Entry 5U5G (X-ray diffraction, 2.05 A resolution); this record covers chains A and B.

[Chain A (and B)]
Name: 6-phosphogluconate dehydrogenase
From: Pseudomonas syringae
Notes: chain B of this document is another copy of the same molecule, construct and numbering; everything in this record applies to it too
Reference sequence: I6R485 (I6R485_PSESX); numbering as in UniProt (aligned over 1-295)
Sequence (295 residues; each row starts with the number of its first residue):
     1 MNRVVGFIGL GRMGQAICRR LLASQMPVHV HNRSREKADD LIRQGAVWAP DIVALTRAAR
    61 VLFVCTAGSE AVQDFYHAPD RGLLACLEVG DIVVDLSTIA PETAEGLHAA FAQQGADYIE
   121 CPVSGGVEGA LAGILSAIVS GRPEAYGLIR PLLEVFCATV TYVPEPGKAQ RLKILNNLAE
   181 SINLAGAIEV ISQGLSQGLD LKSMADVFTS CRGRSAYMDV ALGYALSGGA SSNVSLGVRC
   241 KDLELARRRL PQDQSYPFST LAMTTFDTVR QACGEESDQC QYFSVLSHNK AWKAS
Unresolved in the structure: 1-2, 289-295 (chain B: 1-3, 288-295)
Ligand contacts:
  - (2-oxopropyl)phosphonic acid (7VD): Val123, Ser124, Gly125, Gly126, Lys173, Asn176, Asn177, Glu180, Tyr217, Val234, Val238, Arg239, Asp242
  - NADP (NAP; NADP nicotinamide-adenine-dinucleotide phosphate): Gly9, Leu10, Gly11, Arg12, Met13, Gly14, Asn32, Arg33, Ser34, Lys37, Cys65, Thr66, Ala67, Glu70, Ala71, Asp74, Phe75, Leu96, Ser97, Thr98, Val123, Gly126, Val127, Lys173, Asn233, Val234, Val238, Lys241, Asp242, Glu276

[Chain A / chain B interface]
Contacting residue pairs (116):
  Ser124(A) with Cys211(B); Arg212(B), hydrogen bond (side chain-backbone)
  Gly125(A) with Arg212(B)
  Gly126(A) with Arg212(B)
  Glu128(A) with Arg212(B), salt bridge
  Ser136(A) with Ser210(B), hydrogen bond (side chain-backbone); Cys211(B)
  Ile138(A) with Val207(B), hydrophobic; Cys211(B), hydrophobic
  Thr159(A) with Ser210(B)
  Thr161(A) with Asp206(B)
  Val163(A) with Ser203(B)
  Lys168(A) with Asp200(B), salt bridge; Ser203(B), hydrogen bond
  Leu172(A) with Leu199(B), hydrophobic; Met204(B), hydrophobic; Phe208(B)
  Leu175(A) with Val190(B); Gly194(B); Leu199(B), hydrophobic; Phe208(B), hydrophobic
  Asn176(A) with Phe208(B); Cys211(B); Arg212(B); Gly213(B), hydrogen bond (side chain-backbone)
  Leu178(A) with Gln193(B)
  Ala179(A) with Val190(B)
  Glu180(A) with Arg212(B); Gly213(B)
  Ile182(A) with Ile182(B), hydrophobic; Gly186(B)
  Asn183(A) with Asn183(B); Gly213(B), hydrogen bond (side chain-backbone)
  Ala185(A) with Phe258(B), hydrophobic
  Gly186(A) with Ile182(B)
  Glu189(A) with Tyr256(B); Pro257(B); Phe258(B), hydrogen bond (side chain-backbone); Ser259(B), hydrogen bond
  Val190(A) with Leu175(B); Leu178(B), hydrophobic; Ala179(B)
  Gln193(A) with Leu178(B); Leu250(B); Tyr256(B); Ser259(B), hydrogen bond
  Gly194(A) with Leu175(B)
  Gln197(A) with Leu175(B); Arg249(B), hydrogen bond
  Leu199(A) with Lys168(B); Leu172(B), hydrophobic; Leu175(B), hydrophobic
  Asp200(A) with Lys168(B), salt bridge
  Ser203(A) with Val163(B); Lys168(B), hydrogen bond; Leu172(B)
  Met204(A) with Leu172(B), hydrophobic
  Asp206(A) with Thr161(B)
  Val207(A) with Ile138(B), hydrophobic; Leu172(B), hydrophobic
  Phe208(A) with Leu172(B); Leu175(B), hydrophobic; Asn176(B)
  Ser210(A) with Ser136(B), hydrogen bond (backbone-side chain)
  Cys211(A) with Ser124(B); Ser136(B); Asn176(B)
  Arg212(A) with Ser124(B), hydrogen bond (backbone-side chain); Gly125(B); Gly126(B); Asn176(B); Glu180(B); Ala216(B); Tyr217(B); Val220(B)
  Gly213(A) with Asn176(B), hydrogen bond (backbone-side chain); Ala179(B); Glu180(B); Asn183(B)
  Arg214(A) with Ser215(B); Ala216(B), hydrogen bond (backbone-backbone)
  Ser215(A) with Asn183(B); Arg214(B); Ser215(B)
  Ala216(A) with Arg212(B); Arg214(B), hydrogen bond (backbone-backbone)
  Tyr217(A) with Arg212(B)
  Val220(A) with Arg212(B)
  Arg249(A) with Gln197(B), hydrogen bond
  Leu250(A) with Gln193(B)
  Gln254(A) with Leu286(B)
  Ser255(A) with Leu286(B)
  Tyr256(A) with Glu189(B); Gln193(B); Leu286(B), hydrophobic
  Pro257(A) with Glu189(B); Leu261(B); Tyr282(B)
  Phe258(A) with Ala185(B), hydrophobic; Glu189(B), hydrogen bond (backbone-side chain); Phe258(B), hydrophobic; Leu261(B), hydrophobic; Ala262(B); Thr265(B)
  Ser259(A) with Glu189(B), hydrogen bond (backbone-side chain); Gln193(B), hydrogen bond
  Leu261(A) with Pro257(B); Phe258(B), hydrophobic; Leu261(B), hydrophobic
  Ala262(A) with Phe258(B)
  Thr265(A) with Phe258(B)
  Tyr282(A) with Pro257(B)
  Leu286(A) with Gln254(B), hydrogen bond (backbone-side chain); Ser255(B); Tyr256(B), hydrophobic
  His288(A) with Gln254(B)
Also at the interface, not in a pair above, chain A (60 interface residues in all): Arg171, Ser192, Ser196, Met218, Ser287
Also at the interface, not in a pair above, chain B (59 interface residues in all): Glu128, Thr159, Arg171, Ser192, Ser196, Met218, Ser287

[Summary]
The interface between chain A and chain B involves 60 residues on one side and 59 on the other, with 20
hydrogen bonds and 3 salt bridges. Among the polar pairs are Glu128(A)-Arg212(B), Lys168(A)-Asp200(B) and
Ser124(A)-Arg212(B). Bound to chain A: NADP and (2-oxopropyl)phosphonic acid.
Both chains are 6-phosphogluconate dehydrogenase (Pseudomonas syringae). Entry 5U5G (Psf3 in complex with
NADP+ and 2-OPP) was determined by X-ray diffraction, deposited together with 5U55, 5U57, 5U58 and 5U5D.
